PDB entry 9NU3 | electron microscopy, 5.00 A resolution (low resolution: residue-level contacts below are approximate; hydrogen-bond / salt-bridge calls are withheld) | chains C and G of the 18 polymer chains in the assembly

Chain C (and G):
Name: Uromodulin
Organism: Homo sapiens
Notes: chain G of this document is another copy of the same molecule, construct and numbering; everything in this record applies to it too
UniProt: P07911 (UROM_HUMAN); residues 1-640 here = UniProt positions 1-640
Sequence (640 residues; each row starts with the number of its first residue):
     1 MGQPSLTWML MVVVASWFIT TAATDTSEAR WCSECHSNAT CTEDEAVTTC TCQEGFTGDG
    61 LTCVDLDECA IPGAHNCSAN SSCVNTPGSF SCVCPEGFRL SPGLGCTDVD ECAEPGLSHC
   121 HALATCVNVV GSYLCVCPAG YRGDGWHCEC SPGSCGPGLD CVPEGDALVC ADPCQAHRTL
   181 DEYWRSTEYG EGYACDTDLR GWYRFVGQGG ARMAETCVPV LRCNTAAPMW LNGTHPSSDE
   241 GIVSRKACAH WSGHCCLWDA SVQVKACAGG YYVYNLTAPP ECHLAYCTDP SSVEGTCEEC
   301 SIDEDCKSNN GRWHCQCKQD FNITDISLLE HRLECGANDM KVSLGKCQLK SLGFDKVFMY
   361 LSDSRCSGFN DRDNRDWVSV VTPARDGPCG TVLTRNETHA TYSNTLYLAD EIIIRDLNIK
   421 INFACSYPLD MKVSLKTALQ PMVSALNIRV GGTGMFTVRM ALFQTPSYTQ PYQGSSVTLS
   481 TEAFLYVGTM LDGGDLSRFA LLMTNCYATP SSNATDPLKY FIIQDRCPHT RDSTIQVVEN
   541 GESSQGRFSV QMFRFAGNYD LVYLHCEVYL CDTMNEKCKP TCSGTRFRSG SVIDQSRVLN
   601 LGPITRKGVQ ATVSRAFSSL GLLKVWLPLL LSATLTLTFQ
Unresolved in the structure: 1-172, 585-640
Cystine bridges: Cys-174/Cys-267, Cys-195/Cys-282, Cys-217/Cys-255, Cys-223/Cys-287, Cys-248/Cys-256, Cys-297/Cys-306, Cys-300/Cys-315, Cys-335/Cys-425, Cys-366/Cys-389, Cys-506/Cys-566, Cys-527/Cys-582, Cys-571/Cys-578
Glycans and other covalent adducts: N-acetylglucosamine (NAG) linked to Asn-232, Asn-275, Asn-396, Asn-513
Swiss-Prot annotation at these positions:
  - region: Cys-150 to Ala-171 (Beta hairpin), Asp-430 to Thr-453 (Flexible ZP-N/ZP-C linker), Gly-454 to Thr-465 (Internal hydrophobic patch (IHP)), Arg-586 to Ser-589 (Essential for cleavage by HPN), Val-598 to Arg-606 (External hydrophobic patch (EHP))
  - site: Phe-587, Arg-588 (Cleavage)
  - lipidation: Ser-614 (GPI-anchor amidated serine)
  - glycosylation (N-linked (GlcNAc...) asparagine): Asn-38, Asn-76, Asn-80, Asn-232 (complex), Asn-275 (high mannose), Asn-322 (complex), Asn-396 (complex), Asn-513 (complex)
  - natural variant: Cys-52 (C52W: In ADTKD1), Asp-59 (D59A: In ADTKD1), Cys-77 (C77Y: In ADTKD1), Val-93 to Gly-97 (sequence variant, change not given here; In ADTKD1), Gly-103 (G103C: In ADTKD1), Val-109 (V109E: In ADTKD1), Cys-112 (C112R: In ADTKD1), Cys-120 (C120G: In ADTKD1), Cys-126 (C126R: In ADTKD1), Asn-128 (N128S: In ADTKD1), Cys-135 (C135S: In ADTKD1), Cys-148 (C148W: In ADTKD1; C148Y: In ADTKD1), 22 further natural variant entries in UniProt
  - mutagenesis: Leu-333 (L333K: Abolishes polymerization and filament formation of the secreted form), Arg-415 (R415A: Abolishes polymerization. No effect on protein trafficking or secretion. Suppresses the dominant-negative loss of polymerization in 555-F-A-556 DEL or 586-A--A-589 ...), Ile-421 (I421K: Abolishes polymerization and filament formation of the secreted form), Asp-430 (D430L: Impairs polymerization and filament formation of the secreted form), Leu-435 (L435S: Impairs polymerization and filament formation of the secreted form), Val-458 (V458R: Leads to retention in the endoplasmic reticulum, probably due to misfolding), Phe-555 to Ala-556 (Abolishes polymerization, in a dominant-negative manner. No effect on protein trafficking or secretion. Suppresses the dominant-negative loss of polymerization; when associated with A-415), Arg-586 to Ser-589 (Abolishes cleavage by HPN. Abolishes polymerization, in a dominant-negative manner. Suppresses the dominant-negative loss of polymerization; when associated with A-415), Val-598 to Asn-600 (Decreased export from the endoplasmic reticulum, leading to decreased secretion. Impairs polymerization), Gly-602 to Pro-603 (Decreased export from the endoplasmic reticulum, leading to decreased secretion. Impairs polymerization), Thr-605 to Lys-607 (No effect on secretion. Does not impair polymerization)

How chain C and chain G interact:
Residue-residue contacts (26; chain C residue first):
  Leu-462(C) / Tyr-193(G)
  Phe-463(C) / Tyr-193(G)
  Gln-464(C) / Tyr-193(G)
  Gln-464(C) / Ala-194(G)
  Gln-464(C) / Cys-195(G)
  Gln-464(C) / Asn-224(G)
  Thr-465(C) / Trp-184(G)
  Thr-465(C) / Asn-224(G)
  Pro-466(C) / Trp-184(G)
  Pro-466(C) / Asn-224(G)
  Ser-467(C) / Tyr-183(G)
  Gln-470(C) / Asp-198(G)
  Gln-470(C) / Leu-199(G)
  Val-477(C) / His-283(G)
  Thr-478(C) / His-283(G)
  Leu-479(C) / Tyr-193(G)
  Leu-479(C) / His-283(G)
  Ser-480(C) / Glu-191(G)
  Glu-482(C) / Glu-191(G)
  Ala-483(C) / Glu-191(G)
  Ala-483(C) / Gly-192(G)
  Phe-484(C) / Glu-191(G)
  Phe-484(C) / Tyr-193(G)
  Leu-485(C) / Tyr-193(G)
  Tyr-486(C) / Tyr-189(G)
  Tyr-486(C) / Tyr-193(G)
Interface residues without a listed pair, chain C (17 interface residues in all): Tyr-472
Interface residues without a listed pair, chain G (15 interface residues in all): Thr-197, Leu-221, Cys-282

Summary:
17 residues of chain C face 15 of chain G across their interface. N-acetylglucosamine is covalently linked to
Asn-232(C), Asn-275(C), Asn-396(C) and Asn-513(C). From UniProt: 20 mutagenesis sites on chain C.
Chain C and chain G are both Uromodulin (Homo sapiens); the structure, Uromodulin filament lattice in the
kinked arrangement from human urine, was determined by electron microscopy (same publication as 9NU1).
